7PIB - chains C and 5 of the 56 polymer chains in the assembly; structure by electron microscopy, 4.70 A resolution (low resolution: residue-level contacts below are approximate; hydrogen-bond / salt-bridge calls are withheld).

== Chain C ==
Protein: 30S ribosomal protein S4
Organism: Mycoplasma pneumoniae M129
Reference sequence: P46775 (RS4_MYCPN); numbering as in UniProt (aligned over 1-205)
Amino-acid sequence (205 residues; row label = number of the first residue in the row):
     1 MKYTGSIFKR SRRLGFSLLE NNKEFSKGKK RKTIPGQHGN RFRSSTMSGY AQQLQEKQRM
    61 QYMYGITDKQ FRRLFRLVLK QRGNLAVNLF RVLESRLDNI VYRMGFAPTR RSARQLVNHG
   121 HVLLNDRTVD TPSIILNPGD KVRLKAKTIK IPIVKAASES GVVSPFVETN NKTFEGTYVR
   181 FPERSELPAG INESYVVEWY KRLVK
Disordered / not traced: 204-205

== Chain 5 ==
Molecule: 16S ribosomal RNA
Organism: Mycoplasma pneumoniae M129
Sequence (1520 nucleotides; each row starts with the number of its first residue):
     1 UUUUUCUGAG AGUUUGAUCC UGGCUCAGGA UUAACGCUGG CGGCAUGCCU AAUACAUGCA
    61 AGUCGAUCGA AAGUAGUAAU ACUUUAGAGG CGAACGGGUG AGUAACACGU AUCCAAUCUA
   121 CCUUAUAAUG GGGGAUAACU AGUUGAAAGA CUAGCUAAUA CCGCAUAAGA ACUUUGGUUC
   181 GCAUGAAUCA AAGUUGAAAG GACCUGCAAG GGUUCGUUAU UUGAUGAGGG UGCGCCAUAU
   241 CAGCUAGUUG GUGGGGUAAC GGCCUACCAA GGCAAUGACG UGUAGCUAUG CUGAGAAGUA
   301 GAAUAGCCAC AAUGGGACUG AGACACGGCC CAUACUCCUA CGGGAGGCAG CAGUAGGGAA
   361 UUUUUCACAA UGAGCGAAAG CUUGAUGGAG CAAUGCCGCG UGAACGAUGA AGGUCUUUAA
   421 GAUUGUAAAG UUCUUUUAUU UGGGAAGAAU GACUUUAGCA GGUAAUGGCU AGAGUUUGAC
   481 UGUACCAUUU UGAAUAAGUG ACGACUAACU AUGUGCCAGC AGUCGCGGUA AUACAUAGGU
   541 CGCAAGCGUU AUCCGGAUUU AUUGGGCGUA AAGCAAGCGC AGGCGGAUUG AAAAGUCUGG
   601 UGUUAAAGGC AGCUGCUUAA CAGUUGUAUG CAUUGGAAAC UAUUAAUCUA GAGUGUGGUA
   661 GGGAGUUUUG GAAUUUCAUG UGGAGCGGUG AAAUGCGUAG AUAUAUGAAG GAACACCAGU
   721 GGCGAAGGCG AAAACUUAGG CCAUUACUGA CGCUUAGGCU UGAAAGUGUG GGGAGCAAAU
   781 AGGAUUAGAU ACCCUAGUAG UCCACACCGU AAACGAUAGA UACUAGCUGU CGGGGCGAUC
   841 CCCUCGGUAG UGAAGUUAAC ACAUUAAGUA UCUCGCCUGG GUAGUACAUU CGCAAGAAUG
   901 AAACUCAAAC GGAAUUGACG GGGACCCGCA CAAGUGGUGG AGCAUGUUGC UUAAUUCGAC
   961 GGUACACGAA AAACCUUACC UAGACUUGAC AUCCUUGGCA AAGUUAUGGA AACAUAAUGG
  1021 AGGUUAACCG AGUGACAGGU GGUGCAUGGU UGUCGUCAGC UCGUGUCGUG AGAUGUUGGG
  1081 UUAAGUCCCG CAACGAGCGC AACCCUUAUC GUUAGUUACA UUGUCUAGCG AGACUGCUAA
  1141 UGCAAAUUGG AGGAAGGAAG GGAUGACGUC AAAUCAUCAU GCCCCUUAUG UCUAGGGCUG
  1201 CAAACGUGCU ACAAUGGCCA AUACAAACAG UCGCCAGCUU GUAAAAGUGA GCAAAUCUGU
  1261 AAAGUUGGUC UCAGUUCGGA UUGAGGGCUG CAAUUCGUCC UCAUGAAGUC GGAAUCACUA
  1321 GUAAUCGCGA AUCAGCUAUG UCGCGGUGAA UACGUUCUCG GGUCUUGUAC ACACCGCCCG
  1381 UCAAACUAUG AAAGCUGGUA AUAUUUAAAA ACGUGUUGCU AACCAUUAGG AAGCGCAUGU
  1441 CAAGGAUAGC ACCGGUGAUU GGAGUUAAGU CGUAACAAGG UACCCCUACG AGAACGUGGG
  1501 GGUGGAUCAC CUCCUUUCUA
Disordered / not traced: 1-4, 181-184, 1020-1027, 1510-1520
Residues lining bound ligands: spectinomycin (SCM): C1054, G1055, C1057, G1059, C1060, A1166, C1167, G1168, U1169, G1361, G1362, U1363

== Interface between chain C and chain 5 ==
Contacting residue pairs (120):
  Met1(C) with A497(5); A544(5)
  Lys2(C) with G400(5); U401(5); A497(5); A545(5)
  Tyr3(C) with G400(5); U401(5); G402(5); A403(5)
  Gly5(C) with A427(5)
  Ile7(C) with A427(5)
  Phe8(C) with U426(5); A427(5)
  Lys9(C) with G425(5); U426(5); U540(5)
  Arg10(C) with C541(5)
  Arg12(C) with U424(5); G425(5); U426(5)
  Arg13(C) with A508(5); U540(5); C541(5)
  Asn22(C) with C405(5)
  Phe25(C) with G406(5)
  Ser26(C) with U408(5)
  Lys27(C) with A407(5); G409(5); U426(5)
  Gly28(C) with A407(5); U408(5); G409(5)
  Lys29(C) with U408(5); G409(5); A422(5)
  Arg31(C) with A422(5); U423(5)
  Pro35(C) with U424(5)
  Gly36(C) with U423(5); U424(5); G539(5)
  Gln37(C) with U414(5); A422(5); U423(5); G539(5)
  His38(C) with A508(5); C509(5); G539(5); U540(5)
  Phe42(C) with U510(5)
  Ser44(C) with A508(5); C509(5)
  Ser45(C) with A504(5); A508(5); C509(5)
  Thr46(C) with C505(5); A507(5); A508(5)
  Tyr50(C) with U506(5); A507(5)
  Lys57(C) with C543(5)
  Gln58(C) with G542(5); C543(5)
  Thr67(C) with A544(5)
  Asp68(C) with C543(5); A544(5)
  Lys69(C) with C396(5); C397(5); A544(5)
  Gln70(C) with G398(5); C399(5)
  Arg72(C) with G29(5)
  Arg73(C) with G398(5); A619(5)
  Arg76(C) with A620(5)
  Lys80(C) with A611(5); G612(5)
  Arg82(C) with C6(5)
  Thr109(C) with A403(5); A404(5)
  Arg111(C) with A403(5); A404(5)
  Ser112(C) with A403(5)
  Arg114(C) with C399(5); G400(5)
  Gln115(C) with G402(5); A403(5)
  Asn118(C) with C399(5); G400(5); U436(5)
  His119(C) with U434(5); U435(5); U436(5); A493(5)
  His121(C) with U434(5); U435(5)
  Arg127(C) with U617(5); U618(5)
  Thr128(C) with C486(5); U617(5)
  Val129(C) with U617(5)
  Asp130(C) with U617(5)
  Thr131(C) with G398(5); C399(5); U617(5); U618(5)
  Pro132(C) with C399(5)
  Ser133(C) with G398(5); C399(5); U618(5)
  Ile134(C) with U617(5); U618(5)
  Ile151(C) with C433(5); U434(5)
  Pro152(C) with C433(5)
  Ile153(C) with C433(5)
  Glu198(C) with A9(5)
  Lys201(C) with A9(5)
  Arg202(C) with G29(5)
Also at the interface, not in a pair above, chain C (68 interface residues in all): Ser6, Ala51, Gln53, Leu54, Tyr62, Leu77, Leu85, Lys147, Trp199
Also at the interface, not in a pair above, chain 5 (57 interface residues in all): U5, G28, C415, U488, G538, C616

== Overview ==
Chain C and chain 5 form an interface of 68 and 57 residues respectively. Ligands of chain 5: spectinomycin.
Chain C is 30S ribosomal protein S4 and chain 5 is 16S ribosomal RNA, both from Mycoplasma pneumoniae M129;
the structure, 70S ribosome with EF-G, A/P- and P/E-site tRNAs in spectinomycin-treated Mycoplasma pneumoniae
cells, was determined by electron microscopy, deposited together with 7OOC, 7OOD, 7P6Z, 7PAH, 7PAI, 7PAJ and
23 further entries.
